PDB entry 3VSS | X-ray diffraction, 1.97 A resolution | chain A

# Chain A
Name: Beta-fructofuranosidase
Notes: EC 3.2.1.26
UniProtKB: Q8VW87 (Q8VW87_9MICC); numbering as in UniProt (aligned over 37-532)
Sequence (496 residues; each row starts with the number of its first residue):
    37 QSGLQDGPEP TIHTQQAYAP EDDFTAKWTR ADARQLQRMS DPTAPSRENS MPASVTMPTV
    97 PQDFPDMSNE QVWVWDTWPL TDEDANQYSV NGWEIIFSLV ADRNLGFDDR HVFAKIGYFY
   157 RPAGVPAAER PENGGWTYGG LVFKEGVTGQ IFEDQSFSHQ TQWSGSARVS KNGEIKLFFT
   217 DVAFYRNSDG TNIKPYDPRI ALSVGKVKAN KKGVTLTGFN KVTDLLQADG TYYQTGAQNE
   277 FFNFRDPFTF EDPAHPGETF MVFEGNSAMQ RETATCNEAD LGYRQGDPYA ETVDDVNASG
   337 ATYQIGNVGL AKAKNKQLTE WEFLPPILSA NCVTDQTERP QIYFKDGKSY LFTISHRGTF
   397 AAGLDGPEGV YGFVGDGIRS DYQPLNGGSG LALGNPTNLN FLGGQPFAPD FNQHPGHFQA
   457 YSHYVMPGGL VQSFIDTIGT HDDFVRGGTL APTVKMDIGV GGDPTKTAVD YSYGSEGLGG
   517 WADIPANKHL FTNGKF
Disordered / not traced: 37-38
Disulfides: Cys312-Cys368
Ligand contacts:
  - beta-D-fructofuranose (FRU), molecule 1: Ala55, Pro56, Glu57, His291, Glu294, Lys348
  - beta-D-fructofuranose (FRU), molecule 2: Pro97, Glu168, Ser511, Leu514, Gly515, Trp517
  - beta-D-fructofuranose (FRU), molecule 3: Trp111, Asp112, Leu135, His147, Trp199, Ser200, Arg281, Asp282, Glu300, Glu374, Tyr457, Ser458, Phe470
  - beta-D-fructofuranose (FRU), molecule 4: Asn127, Gly128, Trp129, Pro158, Ala159, Asn246, Lys247

# Overview
Chain A binds 4 copies of beta-D-fructofuranose.
Chain A is Beta-fructofuranosidase; the structure, Microbacterium saccharophilum K-1 beta-fructofuranosidase
catalytic domain complexed with fructose, was determined by X-ray diffraction together with 3VSR from the same
study.
